1LTG - chains E and C of the 7 polymer chains in the assembly; structure by X-ray diffraction, 2.40 A resolution.

== Chain E ==
Protein: Heat-labile enterotoxin
Organism: Escherichia coli
Notes: engineered mutation(s): ARG A 7 LYS
Reference sequence: P32890 (ELBP_ECOLI); residues 1-103 here correspond to UniProt positions 22-124 (UniProt number = residue number + 21)
Amino-acid sequence (103 residues; each row starts with the number of its first residue):
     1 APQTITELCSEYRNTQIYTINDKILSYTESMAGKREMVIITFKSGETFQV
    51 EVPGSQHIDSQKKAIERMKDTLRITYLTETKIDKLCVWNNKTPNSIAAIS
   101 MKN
Disulfide bonds: Cys9-Cys86

== Chain C ==
Protein: Heat-labile enterotoxin
Organism: Escherichia coli
Notes: engineered mutation(s): ARG A 7 LYS
Reference sequence: P06717 (ELAP_ECOLI); residues 192-240 here correspond to UniProt positions 210-258 (UniProt number = residue number + 18)
Amino-acid sequence (49 residues; each row starts with the number of its first residue):
   192 RTITGDTCNEETQNLSTIYLREYQSKVKRQIFSDYQSEVDIYNRIRDEL
Disordered / not traced: 192-195, 237-240

== Chain E / chain C interface ==
Contacting residue pairs - 21 pairs, chain E then chain C:
  Lys63(E) - Ile232(C)
  Lys63(E) - Tyr233(C)
  Lys63(E) - Ile236(C)
  Glu66(E) - Ile232(C)
  Glu66(E) - Ile236(C)
  Asp70(E) - Val230(C)
  Asp70(E) - Ile232(C)
  Ile74(E) - Gln227(C)
  Leu77(E) - Lys219(C)
  Leu77(E) - Phe223(C)
  Thr78(E) - Ser216(C)  hydrogen bond (backbone-side chain)
  Thr78(E) - Lys219(C)
  Thr78(E) - Arg220(C)
  Thr78(E) - Phe223(C)
  Glu79(E) - Ser216(C)  hydrogen bond (backbone-side chain)
  Glu79(E) - Lys219(C)  salt bridge
  Thr80(E) - Ser216(C)
  Thr80(E) - Arg220(C)
  Lys81(E) - Glu213(C)  salt bridge
  Asn103(E) - Lys217(C)  hydrogen bond (backbone-side chain)
  Asn103(E) - Arg220(C)  hydrogen bond (backbone-side chain)
Interface residues without a listed pair, chain E (12 interface residues in all): Lys62, Arg67
Interface residues without a listed pair, chain C (12 interface residues in all): Arg235

== Overview ==
Chain E and chain C each contribute 12 residues to their interface, with 4 hydrogen bonds and 2 salt bridges.
Polar contacts include Glu79(E)-Lys219(C), Lys81(E)-Glu213(C) and Thr78(E)-Ser216(C).
Here chain E is Heat-labile enterotoxin and chain C is Heat-labile enterotoxin, both from Escherichia coli.
Entry 1LTG (The ARG7LYS mutant of heat-labile enterotoxin exhibits great flexibility of active site loop 47-56
of the ...) was determined by X-ray diffraction.
